PDB entry 3QBR | X-ray diffraction, 2.60 A resolution | chains A and B

# Chain A
Name: SJCHGC06286 protein
From: Schistosoma japonicum
Notes: fragment: C-terminal truncation (RESIDUES 21-189)
UniProt: Q5BWX6 (Q5BWX6_SCHJA); residues 1-169 here correspond to UniProt positions 21-189 (UniProt number = residue number + 20)
Amino-acid sequence (179 residues; row label = number of the first residue in the row; numbers below 1 keep their minus sign (His-9 is residue -9)):
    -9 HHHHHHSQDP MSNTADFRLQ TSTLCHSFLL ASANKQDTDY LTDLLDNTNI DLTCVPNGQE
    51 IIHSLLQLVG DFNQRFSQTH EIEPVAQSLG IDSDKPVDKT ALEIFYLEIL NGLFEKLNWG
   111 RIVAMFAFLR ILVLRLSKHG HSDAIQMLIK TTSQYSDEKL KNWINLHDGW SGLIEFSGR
Not modelled in the structure: -9 to 5, 169
Construct notes: expression tag (-9 to 0)

# Chain B
Name: Bcl-2 homologous antagonist/killer
Notes: fragment: bh3
UniProt: Q16611 (BAK_HUMAN); residues -3 to 30 here correspond to UniProt positions 63-96 (UniProt number = residue number + 66)
Amino-acid sequence (34 residues; numbered -3 to 30; the number before each row is that of its first residue; numbers below 1 keep their minus sign (Leu-3 is residue -3)):
    -3 LPLQPSSTMG QVGRQLAIIG DDINRRYDSE FQTM
Not modelled in the structure: -3 to 2, 27-30
UniProt features mapped onto this chain:
  - motif: Val8 to Arg22 (BH3)

# How chain A and chain B interact
Pairs across the interface (42; chain A residue first):
  Gln57(A) - Tyr23(B)  hydrogen bond
  Leu58(A) - Tyr23(B)  hydrophobic
  Asp61(A) - Arg22(B)  salt bridge
  Asp61(A) - Tyr23(B)  hydrogen bond
  Phe62(A) - Leu12(B)  hydrophobic
  Phe62(A) - Ile15(B)  hydrophobic
  Phe62(A) - Ile19(B)  hydrophobic
  Arg65(A) - Asp18(B)
  Arg65(A) - Ile19(B)
  Arg65(A) - Arg22(B)
  Phe66(A) - Ile15(B)  hydrophobic
  His70(A) - Gln11(B)
  His70(A) - Ile15(B)
  Ser78(A) - Met5(B)
  Leu79(A) - Met5(B)  hydrophobic
  Phe95(A) - Met5(B)  hydrophobic
  Glu98(A) - Ser3(B)  hydrogen bond
  Glu98(A) - Met5(B)
  Glu98(A) - Gly6(B)
  Ile99(A) - Met5(B)
  Ile99(A) - Val8(B)  hydrophobic
  Ile99(A) - Gly9(B)
  Ile99(A) - Leu12(B)  hydrophobic
  Gly102(A) - Gly6(B)
  Gly102(A) - Gly9(B)
  Gly102(A) - Arg10(B)
  Leu103(A) - Gly9(B)  hydrogen bond (backbone-backbone)
  Leu103(A) - Leu12(B)
  Leu103(A) - Ala13(B)
  Glu105(A) - Arg10(B)  salt bridge
  Asn108(A) - Asp17(B)  hydrogen bond
  Asn108(A) - Asn20(B)
  Gly110(A) - Gly16(B)
  Gly110(A) - Ile19(B)
  Arg111(A) - Ala13(B)
  Arg111(A) - Asp17(B)  salt bridge
  Ala114(A) - Leu12(B)
  Phe118(A) - Leu12(B)  hydrophobic
  Phe166(A) - Ile19(B)  hydrophobic
  Phe166(A) - Asn20(B)
  Phe166(A) - Tyr23(B)
  Ser167(A) - Tyr23(B)
Interface residues without a listed pair, chain A (26 interface residues in all): Val75, Lys106, Trp109, Val113

# Overview
26 residues of chain A and 17 residues of chain B are in contact, with 5 hydrogen bonds and 3 salt bridges.
Polar pairs include Asp61(A)-Arg22(B), Glu105(A)-Arg10(B) and Arg111(A)-Asp17(B).
Chain A is SJCHGC06286 protein (Schistosoma japonicum) and chain B is Bcl-2 homologous antagonist/killer; the
structure, BakBH3 in complex with sjA, was determined by X-ray diffraction.
